3R2A - chains A and B of the 6 polymer chains in the assembly; structure by X-ray diffraction, 3.00 A resolution.

Chain A (and B):
Protein: Retinoic acid receptor RXR-alpha
Organism: Homo sapiens
Notes: fragment: ligand binding domain; chain B of this document is another copy of the same molecule, construct and numbering; everything in this record applies to it too
UniProtKB: P19793 (RXRA_HUMAN); numbering as in UniProt (aligned over 223-462)
Sequence (240 residues; numbered 223 to 462; the number before each row is that of its first residue):
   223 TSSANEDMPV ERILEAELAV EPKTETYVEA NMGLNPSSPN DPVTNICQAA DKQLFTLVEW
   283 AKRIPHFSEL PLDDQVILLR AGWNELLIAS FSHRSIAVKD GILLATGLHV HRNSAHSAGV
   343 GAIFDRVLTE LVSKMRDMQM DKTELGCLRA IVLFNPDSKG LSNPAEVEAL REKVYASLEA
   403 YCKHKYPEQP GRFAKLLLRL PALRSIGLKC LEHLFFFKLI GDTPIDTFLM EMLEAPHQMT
Not modelled in the structure: 223-225, 246-262, 454-462 (chain B: 223-226, 244-261, 462)
Residues lining bound ligands: Rhein (RHN; 4,5-dihydroxy-9,10-dioxo-9,10-dihydroanthracene-2-carboxylic acid): Ile-268, Asn-306, Phe-313, Ile-324, Leu-326, Val-342, Ile-345, Phe-346, Cys-432, Leu-436
Swiss-Prot annotation at these positions:
  - region: Arg-348 to Gly-368 (Required for nuclear export)
  - binding site (9-cis-retinoate): Arg-316, Ala-327
  - binding site (all-trans-retinoate): Arg-316, Ala-327
  - modified residue (Phosphoserine): Ser-259, Ser-260
  - mutagenesis: Val-280 (V280A: Abolished ubiquitination and degradation by UBR5), Glu-352 to Thr-462 (No impact on acetylation by EP300), Met-357 to Met-360 (Abolishes nuclear export), Leu-418 to Leu-430 (Abolishes nuclear localization), Glu-434 (E434N/Q/K/A: As a heterodimer with NR1H4, impairs interaction with coactivator NCOA1. Impairs transcriptional activity)
What the authors report for this chain:
  - binding site for Rhein: Cys-432, Ile-447
  - self-association interface (contacts with another copy of this molecule): Ile-447, Leu-451

Chain A / chain B interface:
Contacting residue pairs (29):
  Glu-352(A) / Asp-379(B)
  Lys-356(A) / Pro-378(B)
  Lys-356(A) / Asp-379(B)  salt bridge
  Lys-356(A) / Glu-390(B)  salt bridge
  Asp-379(A) / Lys-356(B)
  Asp-379(A) / Arg-421(B)  salt bridge
  Lys-381(A) / Arg-348(B)
  Lys-381(A) / Thr-351(B)
  Lys-381(A) / Glu-352(B)  salt bridge
  Glu-390(A) / Lys-356(B)  salt bridge
  Arg-393(A) / Leu-420(B)
  Glu-394(A) / Lys-417(B)  salt bridge
  Tyr-397(A) / Gly-413(B)
  Tyr-397(A) / Ala-416(B)  hydrophobic
  Tyr-397(A) / Lys-417(B)
  Tyr-397(A) / Leu-420(B)  hydrophobic
  Phe-415(A) / Ala-416(B)  hydrophobic
  Ala-416(A) / Tyr-397(B)  hydrophobic
  Leu-419(A) / Ala-416(B)  hydrophobic
  Leu-420(A) / Tyr-397(B)  hydrophobic
  Arg-421(A) / Asp-379(B)  salt bridge
  Arg-421(A) / Arg-393(B)
  Leu-422(A) / Leu-420(B)  hydrophobic
  Pro-423(A) / Arg-426(B)
  Arg-426(A) / Pro-423(B)
  Arg-426(A) / Ser-427(B)
  Ser-427(A) / Leu-430(B)
  Lys-431(A) / Leu-430(B)
  Glu-434(A) / Glu-434(B)
Also at the interface, not in a pair above, chain A (26 interface residues in all): Ile-373, Glu-401, Lys-405, Gly-413, Lys-417, Ala-424, Leu-430
Also at the interface, not in a pair above, chain B (26 interface residues in all): Glu-401, Pro-412, Phe-415, Leu-419, Leu-422, Ala-424, Lys-431

In short:
The chain A/chain B interface involves 26 residues from each chain, with 7 salt bridges. Polar contacts
include Lys-356(A)/Asp-379(B), Lys-356(A)/Glu-390(B) and Asp-379(A)/Arg-421(B). Bound to chain A: Rhein. From
the paper: a binding site for Rhein at Cys-432(A) and Ile-447(A); a self-association interface involving
Ile-447(A) and Leu-451(A).
Both chains are Retinoic acid receptor RXR-alpha (Homo sapiens). Entry 3R2A (Crystal structure of RXRalpha
ligand-binding domain complexed with corepressor SMRT2 and antagonist rhein) was determined by X-ray
diffraction (same publication as 3R29).
